Entry 4RR3 (X-ray diffraction, 3.10 A resolution); this record covers chains Q and R of the 15 polymer chains in the assembly.

[Chain Q]
Molecule: Capsid protein VP1
Source organism: Enterovirus A71
Notes: engineered mutation(s): K550Q
UniProt: F6KTB0 (F6KTB0_9ENTO); aligned to UniProt positions 566-868 over residues 1-303 (the alignment contains insertions or deletions, so no single offset holds)
Chain sequence (303 residues; each row starts with the number of its first residue):
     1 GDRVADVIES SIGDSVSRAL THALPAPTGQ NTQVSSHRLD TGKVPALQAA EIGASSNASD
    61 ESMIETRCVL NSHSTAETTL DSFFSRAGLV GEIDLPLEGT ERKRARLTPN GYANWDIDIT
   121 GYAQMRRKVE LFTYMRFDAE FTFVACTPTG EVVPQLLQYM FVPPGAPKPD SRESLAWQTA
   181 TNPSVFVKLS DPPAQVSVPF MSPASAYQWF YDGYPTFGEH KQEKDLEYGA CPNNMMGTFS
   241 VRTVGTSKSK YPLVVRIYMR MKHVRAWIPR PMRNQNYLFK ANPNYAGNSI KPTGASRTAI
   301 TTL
Unresolved in the structure: 1-71
Differences from the reference sequence: expression tag (101-107)

[Chain R]
Molecule: Capsid protein VP3
Source organism: Enterovirus A71
UniProt: F6KTB0 (F6KTB0_9ENTO); residues 1-242 here correspond to UniProt positions 324-565 (UniProt number = residue number + 323)
Chain sequence (242 residues; row label = number of the first residue in the row):
     1 GFPTELKPGT NQFLTTDDGV SAPILPNFHP TPCIHIPGEV RNLLELCQVE TILEVNNVPT
    61 NATSLMERLR FPVSAQAGKG ELCAVFRADP GRSGPWQSTL LGQLCGYYTQ WSGSLEVTFM
   121 FTGSFMATGK MLIAYTPPGG PLPKDRATAM LGTHVIWDFG LQSSVTLVIP WISNTHYRAH
   181 ARDGVFDYYT TGLVSIWYQT NYVVPIGAPN TAYIIALAAA QKNFTMQLCK DASDILQTGT
   241 IQ
Unresolved in the structure: 179-188, 241-242
Differences from the reference sequence: engineered mutation Gln-227 (Lys550 in F6KTB0)

[Interface between chain Q and chain R]
Pairs across the interface (116):
  Ser-72(Q) / Asn-223(R)
  Ser-72(Q) / Thr-225(R)
  Thr-75(Q) / Asn-42(R)  hydrogen bond (backbone-side chain)
  Thr-75(Q) / Leu-44(R)
  Thr-75(Q) / Thr-225(R)
  Glu-77(Q) / Tyr-108(R)  hydrogen bond (backbone-side chain)
  Glu-77(Q) / Gln-227(R)
  Thr-78(Q) / Asn-42(R)  hydrogen bond
  Thr-78(Q) / Leu-43(R)  hydrogen bond (backbone-backbone)
  Thr-78(Q) / Leu-44(R)
  Thr-78(Q) / Tyr-108(R)
  Thr-78(Q) / Met-226(R)
  Thr-79(Q) / Arg-41(R)
  Thr-79(Q) / Asn-42(R)
  Leu-80(Q) / Val-40(R)
  Leu-80(Q) / Arg-41(R)  hydrogen bond (backbone-backbone)
  Leu-80(Q) / Leu-43(R)  hydrophobic
  Phe-83(Q) / Leu-43(R)  hydrophobic
  Phe-83(Q) / Tyr-107(R)  hydrophobic
  Phe-83(Q) / Tyr-108(R)
  Arg-86(Q) / Thr-15(R)
  Arg-86(Q) / Cys-229(R)
  Ala-87(Q) / Thr-15(R)  hydrogen bond (backbone-backbone)
  Thr-120(Q) / Leu-236(R)
  Tyr-122(Q) / Asp-231(R)  hydrogen bond
  Ala-123(Q) / Leu-236(R)
  Gln-124(Q) / Asp-231(R)
  Gln-124(Q) / Ser-233(R)
  Arg-126(Q) / Leu-236(R)
  Arg-127(Q) / Gln-103(R)  hydrogen bond
  Arg-127(Q) / Tyr-107(R)  hydrogen bond
  Lys-128(Q) / Tyr-107(R)
  Lys-128(Q) / Asp-231(R)  salt bridge
  Leu-131(Q) / Leu-46(R)  hydrophobic
  Leu-131(Q) / Leu-104(R)  hydrophobic
  Phe-132(Q) / Val-40(R)  hydrophobic
  Phe-132(Q) / Leu-43(R)  hydrophobic
  Arg-136(Q) / Thr-31(R)  hydrogen bond (side chain-backbone)
  Arg-136(Q) / Cys-33(R)
  Glu-140(Q) / Gly-19(R)
  Glu-140(Q) / Ser-21(R)  hydrogen bond
  Thr-142(Q) / Phe-13(R)
  Val-144(Q) / Phe-13(R)  hydrophobic
  Phe-161(Q) / Ile-24(R)  hydrophobic
  Phe-161(Q) / Leu-25(R)  hydrophobic
  Pro-183(Q) / Ile-24(R)
  Pro-183(Q) / Leu-25(R)  hydrophobic
  Pro-192(Q) / Asn-11(R)
  Pro-193(Q) / Phe-13(R)  hydrophobic
  Gln-195(Q) / Ser-21(R)
  Val-196(Q) / Ser-21(R)
  Val-196(Q) / Ala-22(R)
  Val-196(Q) / Ile-24(R)  hydrophobic
  Ser-197(Q) / Ser-21(R)  hydrogen bond
  Ser-197(Q) / Ala-22(R)  hydrogen bond (backbone-backbone)
  Ser-197(Q) / Pro-23(R)
  Ser-197(Q) / Ile-24(R)  hydrogen bond (backbone-backbone)
  Val-198(Q) / Ile-24(R)  hydrophobic
  Pro-199(Q) / Phe-28(R)  hydrophobic
  Phe-200(Q) / Phe-28(R)
  Phe-200(Q) / Pro-30(R)
  Ser-202(Q) / Thr-31(R)  hydrogen bond (backbone-side chain)
  Pro-203(Q) / Thr-31(R)  hydrogen bond (backbone-side chain)
  Ala-204(Q) / Thr-31(R)
  Ser-205(Q) / Pro-32(R)
  Ser-205(Q) / Cys-33(R)
  Ser-205(Q) / Ile-34(R)  hydrogen bond (side chain-backbone)
  Arg-260(Q) / Asp-17(R)
  Arg-260(Q) / Asp-18(R)  salt bridge
  Arg-260(Q) / Gly-19(R)
  Lys-262(Q) / Gly-19(R)
  Lys-262(Q) / Ser-21(R)
  Arg-265(Q) / Cys-33(R)
  Arg-265(Q) / Glu-39(R)  salt bridge
  Ala-266(Q) / Glu-39(R)
  Ala-266(Q) / Val-40(R)  hydrogen bond (backbone-backbone)
  Trp-267(Q) / Ile-36(R)
  Trp-267(Q) / Gly-38(R)
  Trp-267(Q) / Glu-39(R)  hydrogen bond (backbone-backbone)
  Ile-268(Q) / Gly-38(R)
  Pro-269(Q) / Leu-46(R)  hydrophobic
  Met-272(Q) / Tyr-107(R)  hydrophobic
  Asn-276(Q) / Ile-235(R)
  Tyr-277(Q) / Ile-235(R)
  Tyr-277(Q) / Leu-236(R)  hydrophobic
  Leu-278(Q) / Gln-237(R)
  Lys-280(Q) / Gln-237(R)
  Lys-280(Q) / Thr-238(R)
  Lys-280(Q) / Thr-240(R)
  Ser-289(Q) / Leu-65(R)
  Lys-291(Q) / Thr-60(R)
  Lys-291(Q) / Leu-65(R)
  Lys-291(Q) / Arg-68(R)
  Pro-292(Q) / Gln-97(R)
  Thr-293(Q) / Asn-57(R)
  Thr-293(Q) / Arg-68(R)  hydrogen bond (backbone-side chain)
  Thr-293(Q) / Gly-94(R)
  Thr-293(Q) / Gln-97(R)
  Gly-294(Q) / Asn-57(R)
  Gly-294(Q) / Arg-68(R)
  Ala-295(Q) / Asn-57(R)
  Ser-296(Q) / Asn-57(R)  hydrogen bond (backbone-backbone)
  Ser-296(Q) / Val-58(R)
  Arg-297(Q) / Val-58(R)
  Thr-298(Q) / Val-58(R)
  Ala-299(Q) / Val-58(R)
  Ala-299(Q) / Cys-83(R)
  Ala-299(Q) / Ala-84(R)  hydrogen bond (backbone-backbone)
  Ile-300(Q) / Glu-81(R)
  Ile-300(Q) / Leu-82(R)
  Ile-300(Q) / Ala-84(R)
  Thr-301(Q) / Ala-84(R)
  Thr-302(Q) / Ala-84(R)
  Thr-302(Q) / Val-85(R)
  Thr-302(Q) / Arg-87(R)  hydrogen bond (backbone-side chain)
  Leu-303(Q) / Arg-87(R)
Also at the interface, not in a pair above, chain Q (72 interface residues in all): Ser-74, Ser-82, Tyr-134, Met-201, Ala-206, Tyr-258, Arg-273, Gln-275, Phe-279, Ile-290
Also at the interface, not in a pair above, chain R (64 interface residues in all): Thr-16, Val-20, Asn-56, Pro-59, Ala-62, Leu-100, Leu-228, Ala-232, Asp-234

[Overview]
Chain Q and chain R form an interface of 72 and 64 residues respectively, with 23 hydrogen bonds and 3 salt
bridges. Polar contacts include Lys-128(Q)/Asp-231(R), Arg-260(Q)/Asp-18(R) and Arg-265(Q)/Glu-39(R).
Here chain Q is Capsid protein VP1 and chain R is Capsid protein VP3, both from Enterovirus A71. Entry 4RR3
(Crystal structure of a recombinant EV71 virus particle) was determined by X-ray diffraction together with
4RQP and 4RS5 from the same study.
